8RAP - chains A and B of the 19 polymer chains in the assembly; structure by electron microscopy, 4.30 A resolution (low resolution: residue-level contacts below are approximate; hydrogen-bond / salt-bridge calls are withheld).

[Chain A]
Name: DNA-directed RNA polymerase II subunit RPB1
Organism: Saccharomyces cerevisiae
Notes: EC 2.7.7.6
Reference sequence: P04050 (RPB1_YEAST); numbering as in UniProt (aligned over 1-1733)
Amino-acid sequence (1733 residues; row label = number of the first residue in the row):
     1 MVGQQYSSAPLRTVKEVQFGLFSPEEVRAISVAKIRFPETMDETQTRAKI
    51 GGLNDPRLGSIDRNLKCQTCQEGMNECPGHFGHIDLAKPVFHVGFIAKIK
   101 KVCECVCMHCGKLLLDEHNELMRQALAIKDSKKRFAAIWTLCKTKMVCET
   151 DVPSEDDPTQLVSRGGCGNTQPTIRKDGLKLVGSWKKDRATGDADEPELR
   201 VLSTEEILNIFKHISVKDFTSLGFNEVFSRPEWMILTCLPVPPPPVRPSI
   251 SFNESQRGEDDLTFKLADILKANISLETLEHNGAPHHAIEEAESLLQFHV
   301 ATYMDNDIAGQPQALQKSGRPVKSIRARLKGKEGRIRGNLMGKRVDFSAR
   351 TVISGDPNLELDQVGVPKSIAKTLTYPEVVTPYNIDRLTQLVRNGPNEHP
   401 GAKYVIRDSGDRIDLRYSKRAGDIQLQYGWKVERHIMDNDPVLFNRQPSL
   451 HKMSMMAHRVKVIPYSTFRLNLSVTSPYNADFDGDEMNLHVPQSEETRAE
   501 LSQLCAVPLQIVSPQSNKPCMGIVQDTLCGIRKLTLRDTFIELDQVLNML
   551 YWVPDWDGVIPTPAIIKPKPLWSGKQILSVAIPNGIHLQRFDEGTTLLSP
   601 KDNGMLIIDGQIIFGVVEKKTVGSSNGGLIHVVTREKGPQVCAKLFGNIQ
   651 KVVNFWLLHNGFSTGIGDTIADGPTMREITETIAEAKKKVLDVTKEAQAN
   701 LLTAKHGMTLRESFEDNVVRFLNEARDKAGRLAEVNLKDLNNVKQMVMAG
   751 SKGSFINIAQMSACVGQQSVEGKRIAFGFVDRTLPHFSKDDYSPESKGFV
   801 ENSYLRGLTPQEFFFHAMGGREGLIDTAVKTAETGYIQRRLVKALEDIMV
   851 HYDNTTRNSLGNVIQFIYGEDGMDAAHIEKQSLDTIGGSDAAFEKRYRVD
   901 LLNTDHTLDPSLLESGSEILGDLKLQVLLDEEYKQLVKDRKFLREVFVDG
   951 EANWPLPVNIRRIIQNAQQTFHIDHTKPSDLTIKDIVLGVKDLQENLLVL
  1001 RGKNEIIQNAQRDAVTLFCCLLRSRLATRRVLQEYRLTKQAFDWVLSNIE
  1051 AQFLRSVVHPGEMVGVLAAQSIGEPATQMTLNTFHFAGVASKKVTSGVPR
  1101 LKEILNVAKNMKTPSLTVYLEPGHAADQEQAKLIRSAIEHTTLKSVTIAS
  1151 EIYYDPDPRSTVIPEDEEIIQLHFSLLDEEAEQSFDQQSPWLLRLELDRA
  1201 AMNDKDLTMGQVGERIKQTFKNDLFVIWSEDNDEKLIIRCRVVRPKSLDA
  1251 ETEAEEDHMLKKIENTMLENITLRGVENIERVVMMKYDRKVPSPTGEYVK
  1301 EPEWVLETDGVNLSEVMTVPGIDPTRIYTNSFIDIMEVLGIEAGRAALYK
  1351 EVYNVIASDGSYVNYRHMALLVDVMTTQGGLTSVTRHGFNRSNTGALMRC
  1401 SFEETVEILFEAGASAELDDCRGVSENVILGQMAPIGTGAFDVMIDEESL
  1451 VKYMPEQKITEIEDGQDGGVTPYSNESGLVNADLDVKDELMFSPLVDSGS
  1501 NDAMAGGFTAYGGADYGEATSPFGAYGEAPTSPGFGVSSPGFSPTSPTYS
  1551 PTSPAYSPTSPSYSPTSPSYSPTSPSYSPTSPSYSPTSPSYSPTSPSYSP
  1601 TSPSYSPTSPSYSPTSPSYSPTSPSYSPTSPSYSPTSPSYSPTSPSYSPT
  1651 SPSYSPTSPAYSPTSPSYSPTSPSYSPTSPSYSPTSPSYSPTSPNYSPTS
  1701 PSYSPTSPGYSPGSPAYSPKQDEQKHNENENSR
Not modelled in the structure: 1-3, 186-196, 253-256, 1080-1092, 1176-1186, 1245-1256, 1455-1733
Ion coordination: Zn2+ site 1: C67, C77; Zn2+ site 2: C107, C110, C167; Mg2+: D483 (shared with 1 residue of chain P)

[Chain B]
Name: DNA-directed RNA polymerase II subunit RPB2
Organism: Saccharomyces cerevisiae
Notes: EC 2.7.7.6
Reference sequence: P08518 (RPB2_YEAST); numbering as in UniProt (aligned over 1-1224)
Amino-acid sequence (1224 residues; row label = number of the first residue in the row):
     1 MSDLANSEKYYDEDPYGFEDESAPITAEDSWAVISAFFREKGLVSQQLDS
    51 FNQFVDYTLQDIICEDSTLILEQLAQHTTESDNISRKYEISFGKIYVTKP
   101 MVNESDGVTHALYPQEARLRNLTYSSGLFVDVKKRTYEAIDVPGRELKYE
   151 LIAEESEDDSESGKVFIGRLPIMLRSKNCYLSEATESDLYKLKECPFDMG
   201 GYFIINGSEKVLIAQERSAGNIVQVFKKAAPSPISHVAEIRSALEKGSRF
   251 ISTLQVKLYGREGSSARTIKATLPYIKQDIPIVIIFRALGIIPDGEILEH
   301 ICYDVNDWQMLEMLKPCVEDGFVIQDRETALDFIGRRGTALGIKKEKRIQ
   351 YAKDILQKEFLPHITQLEGFESRKAFFLGYMINRLLLCALDRKDQDDRDH
   401 FGKKRLDLAGPLLAQLFKTLFKKLTKDIFRYMQRTVEEAHDFNMKLAINA
   451 KTITSGLKYALATGNWGEQKKAMSSRAGVSQVLNRYTYSSTLSHLRRTNT
   501 PIGRDGKLAKPRQLHNTHWGLVCPAETPEGQACGLVKNLSLMSCISVGTD
   551 PMPIITFLSEWGMEPLEDYVPHQSPDATRVFVNGVWHGVHRNPARLMETL
   601 RTLRRKGDINPEVSMIRDIREKELKIFTDAGRVYRPLFIVEDDESLGHKE
   651 LKVRKGHIAKLMATEYQDIEGGFEDVEEYTWSSLLNEGLVEYIDAEEEES
   701 ILIAMQPEDLEPAEANEENDLDVDPAKRIRVSHHATTFTHCEIHPSMILG
   751 VAASIIPFPDHNQSPRNTYQSAMGKQAMGVFLTNYNVRMDTMANILYYPQ
   801 KPLGTTRAMEYLKFRELPAGQNAIVAIACYSGYNQEDSMIMNQSSIDRGL
   851 FRSLFFRSYMDQEKKYGMSITETFEKPQRTNTLRMKHGTYDKLDDDGLIA
   901 PGVRVSGEDVIIGKTTPISPDEEELGQRTAYHSKRDASTPLRSTENGIVD
   951 QVLVTTNQDGLKFVKVRVRTTKIPQIGDKFASRHGQKGTIGITYRREDMP
  1001 FTAEGIVPDLIINPHAIPSRMTVAHLIECLLSKVAALSGNEGDASPFTDI
  1051 TVEGISKLLREHGYQSRGFEVMYNGHTGKKLMAQIFFGPTYYQRLRHMVD
  1101 DKIHARARGPMQVLTRQPVEGRSRDGGLRFGEMERDCMIAHGAASFLKER
  1151 LMEASDAFRVHICGICGLMTVIAKLNHNQFECKGCDNKIDIYQIHIPYAA
  1201 KLLFQELMAMNITPRLYTDRSRDF
Not modelled in the structure: 1-19, 71-89, 135-163, 438-445, 669-677, 713-723, 920-932, 1222-1224
Ion coordination: Zn2+: C1163, C1166, C1182, C1185

[Interface between chain A and chain B]
Residue-residue contacts - 371 pairs, chain A then chain B:
  Q4(A) - R1159(B)
  Q5(A) - R1159(B)
  Q5(A) - L1175(B)
  Y6(A) - L1175(B)
  S7(A) - H1161(B)
  S7(A) - Q1193(B)
  S8(A) - F1180(B)
  A9(A) - I1191(B)
  A9(A) - Q1193(B)
  P10(A) - I1191(B)
  P10(A) - Y1192(B)
  P10(A) - Q1193(B)
  L11(A) - Q1193(B)
  L11(A) - H1195(B)
  R12(A) - Y1192(B)
  R12(A) - Q1193(B)
  R12(A) - I1194(B)
  R12(A) - T1218(B)
  V14(A) - I1194(B)
  V14(A) - Y1217(B)
  K15(A) - Y1217(B)
  K15(A) - T1218(B)
  K15(A) - R1220(B)
  E16(A) - R1215(B)
  E16(A) - L1216(B)
  E16(A) - Y1217(B)
  E16(A) - D1219(B)
  E16(A) - R1220(B)
  E16(A) - S1221(B)
  V17(A) - P1214(B)
  V17(A) - R1215(B)
  V17(A) - L1216(B)
  Q18(A) - T1213(B)
  Q18(A) - P1214(B)
  Q18(A) - R1215(B)
  F19(A) - T1213(B)
  G20(A) - T1213(B)
  L21(A) - N1211(B)
  F22(A) - L1168(B)
  F22(A) - N1211(B)
  F22(A) - T1213(B)
  E26(A) - R1215(B)
  A29(A) - K1183(B)
  I30(A) - T1170(B)
  I30(A) - G1184(B)
  T69(A) - I1172(B)
  T69(A) - K1174(B)
  Q71(A) - K1174(B)
  M74(A) - R1116(B)
  N75(A) - R1116(B)
  P78(A) - K1201(B)
  P78(A) - Q1205(B)
  H80(A) - I1172(B)
  F81(A) - T1170(B)
  F81(A) - Q1205(B)
  F81(A) - M1208(B)
  H92(A) - M1210(B)
  F228(A) - R1215(B)
  F228(A) - Y1217(B)
  L236(A) - N1211(B)
  P240(A) - M1208(B)
  P240(A) - N1211(B)
  P245(A) - Y1198(B)
  V246(A) - Q1205(B)
  P248(A) - V1113(B)
  P248(A) - L1114(B)
  Y303(A) - A1209(B)
  M304(A) - A1209(B)
  M304(A) - M1210(B)
  I325(A) - E1206(B)
  I325(A) - A1209(B)
  I325(A) - M1210(B)
  R326(A) - M1210(B)
  R328(A) - L1202(B)
  R328(A) - E1206(B)
  L329(A) - L1203(B)
  L329(A) - E1206(B)
  R335(A) - L1114(B)
  I336(A) - L1203(B)
  R337(A) - R1129(B)
  R337(A) - E1132(B)
  G338(A) - R1129(B)
  N339(A) - T1115(B)
  N339(A) - Q1117(B)
  N339(A) - A1199(B)
  L340(A) - A1199(B)
  L340(A) - A1200(B)
  L340(A) - L1203(B)
  M341(A) - E1132(B)
  M341(A) - R1135(B)
  G342(A) - R1129(B)
  G342(A) - F1130(B)
  K343(A) - Q1117(B)
  K343(A) - R1129(B)
  K343(A) - F1130(B)
  K343(A) - L1151(B)
  K343(A) - S1155(B)
  K343(A) - D1156(B)
  K343(A) - P1197(B)
  R344(A) - Q1117(B)
  R344(A) - P1118(B)
  R344(A) - E1120(B)
  R344(A) - G1127(B)
  R344(A) - L1128(B)
  R344(A) - R1129(B)
  R344(A) - S1155(B)
  V345(A) - R1106(B)
  V345(A) - P1118(B)
  V345(A) - G1127(B)
  V345(A) - L1128(B)
  V345(A) - R1150(B)
  V345(A) - A1154(B)
  D346(A) - R1106(B)
  D346(A) - A1107(B)
  D346(A) - P1118(B)
  D346(A) - A1154(B)
  F347(A) - R1106(B)
  F347(A) - R1108(B)
  F347(A) - R1150(B)
  F347(A) - A1154(B)
  S348(A) - A1105(B)
  S348(A) - R1106(B)
  S348(A) - L1128(B)
  A349(A) - H1104(B)
  A349(A) - L1128(B)
  R350(A) - K1102(B)
  R350(A) - I1103(B)
  R350(A) - H1104(B)
  R350(A) - L1128(B)
  T351(A) - V1099(B)
  T351(A) - K1102(B)
  T351(A) - I1103(B)
  V352(A) - K1102(B)
  G355(A) - Y833(B)
  D356(A) - Y833(B)
  P357(A) - S831(B)
  P357(A) - G832(B)
  P357(A) - Y833(B)
  N358(A) - Y833(B)
  I370(A) - I1103(B)
  T373(A) - A1105(B)
  T373(A) - A1107(B)
  L374(A) - R1106(B)
  T375(A) - R1108(B)
  Y404(A) - R1108(B)
  Y417(A) - H887(B)
  E433(A) - R1108(B)
  L443(A) - M1138(B)
  L443(A) - F1146(B)
  N445(A) - E1134(B)
  Q447(A) - E1134(B)
  S449(A) - M1133(B)
  S449(A) - E1134(B)
  S449(A) - C1137(B)
  H451(A) - C1137(B)
  K452(A) - A1140(B)
  K452(A) - H1141(B)
  M455(A) - M1138(B)
  M455(A) - H1141(B)
  Y465(A) - I976(B)
  Y465(A) - T993(B)
  S466(A) - V1099(B)
  S466(A) - I1103(B)
  T467(A) - I976(B)
  T467(A) - G977(B)
  T467(A) - V1099(B)
  R469(A) - Y833(B)
  R469(A) - I976(B)
  R469(A) - G991(B)
  L472(A) - Q835(B)
  T475(A) - E836(B)
  D481(A) - E836(B)
  F482(A) - Q835(B)
  F482(A) - E836(B)
  F482(A) - T989(B)
  D483(A) - K979(B)
  D483(A) - K987(B)
  D483(A) - T989(B)
  G484(A) - K979(B)
  G484(A) - T989(B)
  G484(A) - K1102(B)
  E486(A) - K1102(B)
  N488(A) - L1128(B)
  V491(A) - R1150(B)
  Q493(A) - E1149(B)
  T497(A) - F1146(B)
  T497(A) - E1149(B)
  L501(A) - F1146(B)
  L504(A) - H1141(B)
  L504(A) - G1142(B)
  L504(A) - A1143(B)
  C505(A) - M1138(B)
  C505(A) - H1141(B)
  Q510(A) - H1141(B)
  V524(A) - Q835(B)
  Q525(A) - E836(B)
  Q525(A) - H1015(B)
  D526(A) - C829(B)
  D526(A) - G832(B)
  D526(A) - Q835(B)
  D526(A) - N1013(B)
  D526(A) - H1015(B)
  C529(A) - H1015(B)
  N654(A) - Q835(B)
  L658(A) - Y830(B)
  L658(A) - N1074(B)
  L658(A) - H1076(B)
  H659(A) - N1074(B)
  H659(A) - T1077(B)
  N660(A) - L1081(B)
  N660(A) - M1082(B)
  N660(A) - A1083(B)
  G661(A) - L1081(B)
  G661(A) - A1083(B)
  F662(A) - A828(B)
  F662(A) - C829(B)
  F662(A) - I1085(B)
  S663(A) - I827(B)
  S663(A) - P1014(B)
  S663(A) - Q1084(B)
  S663(A) - I1085(B)
  S663(A) - F1086(B)
  T664(A) - I827(B)
  T664(A) - P1014(B)
  T664(A) - F1086(B)
  G665(A) - L1026(B)
  G665(A) - F1069(B)
  G665(A) - F1086(B)
  I666(A) - L1026(B)
  I666(A) - I1027(B)
  I666(A) - V1052(B)
  I666(A) - F1086(B)
  G667(A) - R1067(B)
  G667(A) - F1069(B)
  D668(A) - F1069(B)
  I670(A) - R1067(B)
  N742(A) - F1069(B)
  M746(A) - H1015(B)
  M746(A) - P1018(B)
  S751(A) - H1015(B)
  K752(A) - H1015(B)
  K752(A) - S1019(B)
  N757(A) - P1018(B)
  N757(A) - M1021(B)
  Q760(A) - M1021(B)
  M761(A) - M1021(B)
  M761(A) - V1023(B)
  V770(A) - Q513(B)
  E771(A) - K510(B)
  E771(A) - Q513(B)
  I775(A) - N516(B)
  A776(A) - N516(B)
  G778(A) - D397(B)
  G778(A) - H515(B)
  G778(A) - N516(B)
  F779(A) - N516(B)
  F779(A) - T517(B)
  F779(A) - E698(B)
  F779(A) - E699(B)
  V780(A) - E699(B)
  R782(A) - E699(B)
  R782(A) - I701(B)
  R782(A) - L702(B)
  T783(A) - N516(B)
  P785(A) - E698(B)
  P785(A) - I701(B)
  P785(A) - L702(B)
  P785(A) - I703(B)
  H786(A) - W519(B)
  H786(A) - L702(B)
  H786(A) - I703(B)
  H786(A) - A704(B)
  H786(A) - M705(B)
  H786(A) - E742(B)
  F787(A) - L702(B)
  K789(A) - R620(B)
  E795(A) - V731(B)
  E801(A) - I729(B)
  N802(A) - R728(B)
  N802(A) - I729(B)
  Y804(A) - D760(B)
  Y804(A) - H761(B)
  Y804(A) - Q763(B)
  Y804(A) - M1021(B)
  Y804(A) - V1023(B)
  L805(A) - V1052(B)
  R806(A) - A726(B)
  R806(A) - R728(B)
  R806(A) - I729(B)
  R806(A) - H761(B)
  G807(A) - R728(B)
  G807(A) - D760(B)
  G807(A) - H761(B)
  L808(A) - R728(B)
  L808(A) - D760(B)
  L808(A) - F1047(B)
  T809(A) - I729(B)
  T809(A) - F1047(B)
  P810(A) - W519(B)
  P810(A) - M705(B)
  P810(A) - P745(B)
  P810(A) - F1047(B)
  Q811(A) - M705(B)
  F813(A) - P524(B)
  F813(A) - L749(B)
  F813(A) - P759(B)
  F813(A) - D760(B)
  F813(A) - N767(B)
  F814(A) - H515(B)
  F814(A) - N516(B)
  F814(A) - W519(B)
  H816(A) - Q763(B)
  H816(A) - S764(B)
  A817(A) - P524(B)
  A817(A) - S764(B)
  M818(A) - L514(B)
  M818(A) - N516(B)
  G820(A) - S764(B)
  R821(A) - R512(B)
  R821(A) - L514(B)
  R821(A) - C523(B)
  R821(A) - P524(B)
  R821(A) - T527(B)
  E822(A) - Q513(B)
  L824(A) - T768(B)
  L824(A) - Y769(B)
  I825(A) - A509(B)
  I825(A) - R512(B)
  I825(A) - C533(B)
  E833(A) - K507(B)
  R839(A) - E1132(B)
  V842(A) - D1136(B)
  E846(A) - R1135(B)
  M1063(A) - I1139(B)
  V1066(A) - D1136(B)
  V1066(A) - I1139(B)
  V1066(A) - A1140(B)
  L1067(A) - A1140(B)
  Q1070(A) - D1136(B)
  K1261(A) - K315(B)
  K1262(A) - S265(B)
  N1265(A) - G263(B)
  N1265(A) - S265(B)
  E1269(A) - G263(B)
  V1406(A) - M1210(B)
  L1409(A) - L1207(B)
  L1409(A) - I1212(B)
  F1410(A) - M1210(B)
  F1410(A) - I1212(B)
  D1420(A) - R1220(B)
  R1422(A) - R1220(B)
  V1424(A) - R1135(B)
  V1424(A) - I1139(B)
  V1428(A) - L1151(B)
  I1429(A) - P1197(B)
  I1429(A) - A1200(B)
  L1430(A) - H1195(B)
  L1430(A) - I1196(B)
  L1430(A) - P1197(B)
  L1430(A) - F1204(B)
  G1431(A) - M1152(B)
  G1431(A) - P1197(B)
  M1433(A) - A1144(B)
  M1433(A) - S1145(B)
  M1433(A) - K1148(B)
  I1436(A) - I1139(B)
  I1436(A) - G1142(B)
  I1436(A) - A1144(B)
  T1438(A) - G1142(B)
  T1438(A) - S1145(B)
  G1439(A) - A1144(B)
Other interface residues (no listed pair), chain A (209 interface residues in all): T13, E72, E76, G79, C238, P242, P243, L315, G319, S354, P367, S369, K403, R446, A480, H490, P492, S494, E500, T527, L657, L784, S788, A828, V829, L1418, C1421, Q1432, A1434
Other interface residues (no listed pair), chain B (190 interface residues in all): S264, E319, K470, K471, H518, A525, E526, G530, G534, K537, R635, S700, P725, K727, R730, H734, I748, N762, P765, G988, I990, A1016, G1109, F1158, I1162, N1176, C1182

[Overview]
209 residues of chain A and 190 residues of chain B are in contact. C67(A) and C77(A) form the Zn2+ site 1.
The Zn2+ site 2 is built by C107(A), C110(A) and C167(A).
Chain A is DNA-directed RNA polymerase II subunit RPB1 and chain B is DNA-directed RNA polymerase II subunit
RPB2, both from Saccharomyces cerevisiae; the structure, Structure of Sen1-ADP.BeF3 bound RNA Polymerase II
pre-termination complex, was determined by electron microscopy (same publication as 8RAM, 8RAN and 8RAO).
